PDB entry 6MAY | X-ray diffraction, 2.05 A resolution | chain A

== Chain A ==
Name: Glycylpeptide N-tetradecanoyltransferase
Source organism: Plasmodium vivax
Notes: EC 2.3.1.97; fragment: PlviB.18219.a.FR21
Reference sequence: A0A1G4HIY1 (A0A1G4HIY1_PLAVI); residue numbers follow UniProt; this construct covers 27-410
Chain sequence (405 residues; row label = number of the first residue in the row):
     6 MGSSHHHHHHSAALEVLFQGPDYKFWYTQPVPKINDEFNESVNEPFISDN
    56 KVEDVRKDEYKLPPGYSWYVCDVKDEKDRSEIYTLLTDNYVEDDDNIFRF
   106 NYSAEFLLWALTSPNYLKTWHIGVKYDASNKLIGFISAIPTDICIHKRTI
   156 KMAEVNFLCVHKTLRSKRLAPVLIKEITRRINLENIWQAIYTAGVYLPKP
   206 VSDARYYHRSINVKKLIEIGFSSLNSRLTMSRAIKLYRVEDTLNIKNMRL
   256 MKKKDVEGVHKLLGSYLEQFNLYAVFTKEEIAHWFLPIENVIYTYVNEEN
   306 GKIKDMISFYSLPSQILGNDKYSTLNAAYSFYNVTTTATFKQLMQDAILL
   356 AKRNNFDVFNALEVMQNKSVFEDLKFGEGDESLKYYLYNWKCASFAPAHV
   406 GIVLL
Unresolved in the structure: 6-26, 231-232
Construct notes: expression tag (6-26); engineered mutation Glu386 (Gly in A0A1G4HIY1)
Ligand contacts: tetradec-13-ynoic acid - coa thioester (YNC): Tyr28, Lys29, Phe30, Trp31, Asn94, Tyr95, Val96, Val160, Asn161, Phe162, Leu163, Cys164, Val165, Leu169, Arg170, Ser171, Lys172, Arg173, Leu174, Ala175, Pro176, Ile179, Ile182, Thr183, Ile186, Asn187, Ile191, Trp192, Gln193, Ala194, Tyr196, Thr197, Ala198, Val200, Leu202, Tyr393

== Summary ==
Chain A binds tetradec-13-ynoic acid - coa thioester.
Chain A is Glycylpeptide N-tetradecanoyltransferase (Plasmodium vivax); the structure, Crystal structure of
N-myristoyl transferase (NMT) G386E mutant from Plasmodium vivax, was determined by X-ray diffraction (same
publication as 6MAZ, 6MB0 and 6MB1).
